PDB entry 3V17 | X-ray diffraction, 2.57 A resolution | chains B and D of the 4 polymer chains in the assembly

== Chain B (and D) ==
Protein: Alpha-ketoglutarate-dependent taurine dioxygenase
Organism: Pseudomonas putida
Notes: EC 1.14.11.17; chain D of this document is another copy of the same molecule, construct and numbering; everything in this record applies to it too
UniProt: Q88RA3 (Q88RA3_PSEPK); numbering as in UniProt (aligned over 1-277)
Chain sequence (277 residues; numbered 1 to 277; the number before each row is that of its first residue):
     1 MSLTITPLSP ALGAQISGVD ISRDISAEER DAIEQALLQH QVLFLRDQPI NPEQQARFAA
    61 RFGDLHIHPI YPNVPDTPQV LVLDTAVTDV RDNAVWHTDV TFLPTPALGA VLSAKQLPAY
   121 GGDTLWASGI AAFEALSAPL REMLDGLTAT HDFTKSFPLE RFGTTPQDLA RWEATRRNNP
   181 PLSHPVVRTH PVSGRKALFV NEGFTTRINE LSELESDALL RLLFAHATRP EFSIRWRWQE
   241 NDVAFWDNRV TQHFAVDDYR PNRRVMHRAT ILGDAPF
Not modelled in the structure: 1
Small-molecule neighbours: 2-oxoglutaric acid (AKG): Leu83, Asn93, His97, Asp99, Leu112, Thr124, Trp238, Trp246, His253, Ala255, Arg264, Met266, Arg268

== How chain B and chain D interact ==
Contacting residue pairs - 24 pairs, chain B then chain D:
  Leu136(B) with Glu215(D)
  Ser137(B) with Glu210(D), hydrogen bond (side chain-backbone); Leu211(D); Ser212(D), hydrogen bond (side chain-backbone); Glu215(D), hydrogen bond
  Pro139(B) with Met143(D); Leu211(D), hydrophobic
  Leu140(B) with Met143(D), hydrophobic; Glu215(D)
  Met143(B) with Pro139(D); Met143(D), hydrophobic
  Leu147(B) with Pro139(D), hydrophobic
  Glu210(B) with Ser137(D), hydrogen bond (backbone-side chain); Pro139(D)
  Leu211(B) with Ser137(D)
  Ser212(B) with Ser137(D), hydrogen bond (backbone-side chain)
  Leu214(B) with Leu222(D); Arg229(D)
  Glu215(B) with Leu136(D); Ser137(D), hydrogen bond; Leu140(D)
  Arg221(B) with Arg221(D)
  Leu222(B) with Ala218(D), hydrophobic
  Arg229(B) with Leu214(D)
Interface residues without a listed pair, chain B (17 interface residues in all): Ala135, Ala218, Leu219
Interface residues without a listed pair, chain D (16 interface residues in all): Leu147, Leu219

== Summary ==
The interface between chain B and chain D involves 17 residues on one side and 16 on the other, with 6
hydrogen bonds. Polar pairs include Ser137(B)-Glu210(D), Ser137(B)-Ser212(D) and Ser137(B)-Glu215(D). Ligands
of chain B: 2-oxoglutaric acid.
Both chains are Alpha-ketoglutarate-dependent taurine dioxygenase (Pseudomonas putida). Entry 3V17 (Crystal
structure of the Fe(II)/alpha-ketoglutarate dependent taurine dioxygenase from Pseudomonas putida KT2440) was
determined by X-ray diffraction (same publication as 3V15).
